Entry 1LOB (X-ray diffraction, 2.00 A resolution); this record covers chains A and C of the 4 polymer chains in the assembly.

== Chain A (and C) ==
Protein: Legume isolectin I (alpha chain)
Source organism: Lathyrus ochrus
Notes: chain C of this document is another copy of the same molecule, construct and numbering; everything in this record applies to it too
UniProt: P04122 (LECB_LATOC); numbering as in UniProt (aligned over 1-181)
Sequence (181 residues; row label = number of the first residue in the row):
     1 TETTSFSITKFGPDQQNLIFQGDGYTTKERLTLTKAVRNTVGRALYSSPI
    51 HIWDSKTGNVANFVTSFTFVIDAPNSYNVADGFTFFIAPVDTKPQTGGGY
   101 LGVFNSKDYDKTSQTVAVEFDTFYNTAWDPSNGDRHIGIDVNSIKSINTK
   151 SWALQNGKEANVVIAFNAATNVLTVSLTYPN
Disordered / not traced: 181
Construct notes: conflict A153 (Lys in P04122)
Ion coordination: Mn2+: E119, D121, D129, H136; Ca2+: D121, F123, N125, D129
Small-molecule neighbours: methyl alpha-D-mannopyranoside (MMA): A80, D81, G97, G98, G99, F123, N125
Curated features (UniProtKB/Swiss-Prot):
  - binding site (Mn(2+)): E119, D121, D129, H136
  - binding site (Ca(2+)): D121, F123, N125, D129

== Interface between chain A and chain C ==
Pairs across the interface - 34 pairs, chain A then chain C:
  T1(A) - S7(C)
  T1(A) - I8(C)
  T1(A) - T9(C)  hydrogen bond (backbone-backbone)
  E2(A) - S7(C)
  E2(A) - I8(C)
  E2(A) - Q15(C)  hydrogen bond
  T3(A) - F6(C)
  T3(A) - S7(C)  hydrogen bond (backbone-backbone)
  T4(A) - S5(C)
  T4(A) - Y46(C)
  S5(A) - T4(C)
  S5(A) - S5(C)  hydrogen bond (backbone-backbone)
  F6(A) - T3(C)
  S7(A) - T1(C)
  S7(A) - E2(C)
  S7(A) - T3(C)  hydrogen bond
  I8(A) - T1(C)
  T9(A) - T1(C)  hydrogen bond (backbone-backbone)
  Q15(A) - E2(C)  hydrogen bond
  Q16(A) - P49(C)
  N17(A) - S48(C)
  N17(A) - P49(C)
  Y46(A) - T4(C)
  Y46(A) - S48(C)  hydrogen bond
  S47(A) - S48(C)  hydrogen bond
  S47(A) - P49(C)
  S48(A) - N17(C)
  S48(A) - Y46(C)  hydrogen bond
  S48(A) - S47(C)  hydrogen bond
  P49(A) - Q16(C)
  P49(A) - N17(C)
  P49(A) - S47(C)
  K56(A) - P13(C)
  V90(A) - Q16(C)
Interface residues without a listed pair, chain A (20 interface residues in all): K10, E29
Interface residues without a listed pair, chain C (20 interface residues in all): K10, K56, V90

== Summary ==
Chain A and chain C each contribute 20 residues to their interface, with 11 hydrogen bonds. Polar contacts
include E2(A)-Q15(C), S7(A)-T3(C) and Y46(A)-S48(C). Bound to chain A: methyl alpha-D-mannopyranoside. UniProt
lists 4 Mn2+-binding residues and 4 Ca2+-binding residues on chain A.
Both chains are Legume isolectin I (alpha chain) (Lathyrus ochrus). Entry 1LOB (Three-dimensional structures
of complexes of lathyrus ochrus isolectin I with glucose and mannose: fine specificity of ...) was determined
by X-ray diffraction (same publication as 1LOA).
